Entry 5B84 (X-ray diffraction, 1.61 A resolution); this record covers chain A.

[Chain A]
Molecule: Myoglobin
Organism: Physeter catodon
Reference sequence: P02185 (MYG_PHYCD); residues 1-153 here correspond to UniProt positions 2-154 (UniProt number = residue number + 1)
Amino-acid sequence (153 residues; row label = number of the first residue in the row):
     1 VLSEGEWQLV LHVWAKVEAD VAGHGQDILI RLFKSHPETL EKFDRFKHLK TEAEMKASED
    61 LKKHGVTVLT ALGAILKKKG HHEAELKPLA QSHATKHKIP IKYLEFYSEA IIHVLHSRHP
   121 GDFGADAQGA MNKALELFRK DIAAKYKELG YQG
Sequence notes: engineered mutation Tyr-107 (Ile108 in P02185)
UniProt features mapped onto this chain:
  - binding site (nitrite): His-64
  - binding site (O2): His-64
  - binding site (heme b): His-93
  - modified residue: Ser-3 (Phosphoserine), Thr-67 (Phosphothreonine)

[Summary]
Curated annotation (UniProt) lists nitrite-binding residue His-64, O2-binding residue His-64 and heme
b-binding residue His-93.
Chain A is Myoglobin (Physeter catodon); the structure, X-ray crystal structure of met I107Y sperm whale
myoglobin, was determined by X-ray diffraction (same publication as 5B85).
